5XI7 - chains A and F of the 6 polymer chains in the assembly; structure by X-ray diffraction, 2.99 A resolution.

Chain A:
Protein: Tubulin alpha chain
From: Sus barbatus
Reference sequence: A0A0R4I993 (A0A0R4I993_SUSBA); numbering as in UniProt (aligned over 1-450)
Sequence (450 residues; numbered 1 to 450; the number before each row is that of its first residue):
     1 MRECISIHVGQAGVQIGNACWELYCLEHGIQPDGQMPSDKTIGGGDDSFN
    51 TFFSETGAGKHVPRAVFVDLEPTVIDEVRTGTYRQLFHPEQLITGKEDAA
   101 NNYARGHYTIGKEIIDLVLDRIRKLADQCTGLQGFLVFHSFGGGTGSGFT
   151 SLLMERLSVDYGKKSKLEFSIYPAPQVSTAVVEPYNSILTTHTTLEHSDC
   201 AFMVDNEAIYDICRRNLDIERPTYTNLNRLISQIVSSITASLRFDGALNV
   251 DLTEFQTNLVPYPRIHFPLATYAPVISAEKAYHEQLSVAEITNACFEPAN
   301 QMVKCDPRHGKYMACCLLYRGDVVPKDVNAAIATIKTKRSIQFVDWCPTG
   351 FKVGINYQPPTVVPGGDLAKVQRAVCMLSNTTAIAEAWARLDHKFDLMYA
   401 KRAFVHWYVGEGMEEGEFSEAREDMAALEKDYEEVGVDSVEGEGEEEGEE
Not modelled in the structure: 438-450
Ion coordination: Ca2+: Asp39, Thr41, Gly44, Glu55
Small-molecule neighbours: GTP (guanosine-5'-triphosphate): Gly10, Gln11, Ala12, Gln15, Ile16, Asp69, Asp98, Ala99, Ala100, Asn101, Asn102, Ser140, Gly142, Gly143, Gly144, Thr145, Gly146, Ile171, Pro173, Ala174, Val177, Ser178, Glu183, Asn206, Tyr224, Leu227, Asn228, Ile231

Chain F:
Protein: Tubulin tyrosine ligase
From: Gallus gallus
Reference sequence: E1BQ43 (E1BQ43_CHICK); residue numbers follow UniProt; this construct covers 1-378
Sequence (384 residues; numbered 1 to 384; the number before each row is that of its first residue):
     1 MYTFVVRDENSSVYAEVSRLLLATGQWKRLRKDNPRFNLMLGERNRLPFG
    51 RLGHEPGLVQLVNYYRGADKLCRKASLVKLIKTSPELSESCTWFPESYVI
   101 YPTNLKTPVAPAQNGIRHLINNTRTDEREVFLAAYNRRREGREGNVWIAK
   151 SSAGAKGEGILISSEASELLDFIDEQGQVHVIQKYLEKPLLLEPGHRKFD
   201 IRSWVLVDHLYNIYLYREGVLRTSSEPYNSANFQDKTCHLTNHCIQKEYS
   251 KNYGRYEEGNEMFFEEFNQYLMDALNTTLENSILLQIKHIIRSCLMCIEP
   301 AISTKHLHYQSFQLFGFDFMVDEELKVWLIEVNGAPACAQKLYAELCQGI
   351 VDVAISSVFPLADTGQKTSQPTSIFIKLHHHHHH
Not modelled in the structure: 103-143, 152-158, 167-179, 248-251, 363-372
Construct notes: expression tag (379-384)
Small-molecule neighbours: AMP-PCP (ACP; phosphomethylphosphonic acid adenylate ester): Lys74, Pro95, Ile148, Lys150, Gln183, Lys184, Tyr185, Leu186, Lys198, Asp200, Arg202, Arg222, His239, Leu240, Thr241, Asn242, Asp318, Met320, Ile330, Glu331, Asn333

Interface between chain A and chain F:
Residue-residue contacts (22):
  Gln176(A) with Pro56(F)
  Glu207(A) with His54(F), salt bridge
  Glu297(A) with His306(F), salt bridge
  Pro298(A) with Leu307(F), hydrophobic
  Lys304(A) with His54(F); His308(F)
  Asp306(A) with Arg66(F)
  Arg308(A) with Pro300(F), hydrogen bond (side chain-backbone); Ala301(F); Ile302(F); Ser303(F), hydrogen bond (side chain-backbone)
  His309(A) with Arg66(F), hydrogen bond (side chain-backbone); Gly67(F); Ala301(F), hydrogen bond (side chain-backbone)
  Lys338(A) with Pro300(F)
  Ser340(A) with Ala301(F)
  Glu386(A) with Gly50(F); Arg66(F), salt bridge
  Arg390(A) with Gly50(F); His54(F), hydrogen bond
  His393(A) with Arg51(F)
  Glu433(A) with Arg46(F), salt bridge
Other interface residues (no listed pair), chain A (15 interface residues in all): Cys305
Other interface residues (no listed pair), chain F (16 interface residues in all): Gly53, Glu299

In short:
15 residues of chain A face 16 of chain F across their interface, with 5 hydrogen bonds and 4 salt bridges.
Polar pairs include Glu207(A)-His54(F), Glu297(A)-His306(F) and Glu386(A)-Arg66(F). Bound to chain A: GTP.
Bound to chain F: AMP-PCP.
Chain A is Tubulin alpha chain (Sus barbatus) and chain F is Tubulin tyrosine ligase (Gallus gallus); the
structure, Crystal structure of T2R-TTL bound with PO-7, was determined by X-ray diffraction.
